Entry 5ECO (X-ray diffraction, 1.80 A resolution); this record covers chains A and B of the 3 polymer chains in the assembly.

== Chain A ==
Molecule: Jasmonic acid-amido synthetase JAR1
Organism: Arabidopsis thaliana
Notes: EC 6.3.2.-
Reference sequence: Q9SKE2 (JAR1_ARATH); residues 1-575 here = UniProt positions 1-575
Sequence (575 residues; each row starts with the number of its first residue):
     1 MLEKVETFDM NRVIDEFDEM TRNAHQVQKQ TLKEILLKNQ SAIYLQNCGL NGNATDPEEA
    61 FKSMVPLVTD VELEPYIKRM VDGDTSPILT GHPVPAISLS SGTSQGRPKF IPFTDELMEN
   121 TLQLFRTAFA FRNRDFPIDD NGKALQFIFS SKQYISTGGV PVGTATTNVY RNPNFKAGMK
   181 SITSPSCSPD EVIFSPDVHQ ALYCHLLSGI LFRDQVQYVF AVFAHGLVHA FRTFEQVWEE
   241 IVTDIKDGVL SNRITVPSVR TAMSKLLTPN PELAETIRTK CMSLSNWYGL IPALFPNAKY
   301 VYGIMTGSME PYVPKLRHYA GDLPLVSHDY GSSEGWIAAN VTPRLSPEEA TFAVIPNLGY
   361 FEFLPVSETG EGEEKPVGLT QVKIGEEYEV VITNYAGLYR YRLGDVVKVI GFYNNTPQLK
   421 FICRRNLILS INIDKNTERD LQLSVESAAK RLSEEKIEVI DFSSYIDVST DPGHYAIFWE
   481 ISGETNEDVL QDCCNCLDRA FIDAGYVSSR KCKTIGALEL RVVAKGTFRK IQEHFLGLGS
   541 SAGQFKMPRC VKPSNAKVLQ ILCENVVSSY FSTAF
Not modelled in the structure: 1-6
UniProt features mapped onto this chain:
  - binding site (ATP): Ser98, Met118, Thr121, Gly163, Asn168, Gly331 to Trp336, Lys557
  - binding site (jasmonate): Ser101, His328 to Gly331
  - binding site (an L-alpha-amino acid): Thr166 to Tyr170, Lys530 to His534
Ion coordination: Mg2+: Glu533 (together with leucine)
Ligand contacts:
  - JAA ({(1R,2R)-3-oxo-2-[(2Z)-pent-2-en-1-yl]cyclopentyl}acetic acid): Asn120, Thr121, Leu124, Phe125, Tyr170, Phe220, Val222, His328, Asp329, Tyr330, Gly331, Trp336, Gly537, Leu538
  - leucine (LEU): Thr164, Ala165, Thr166, Val169, Tyr170, Lys530, Glu533, His534

== Chain B ==
Molecule: Glutathione S-transferase U20
Organism: Arabidopsis thaliana
Notes: EC 2.5.1.18
Reference sequence: Q8L7C9 (GSTUK_ARATH); residue numbers follow UniProt; this construct covers 1-217
Sequence (223 residues; numbered -5 to 217; the number before each row is that of its first residue; numbers below 1 keep their minus sign (His-5 is residue -5)):
    -5 HHHHHHMANL PILLDYWPSM FGMRARVALR EKGVEFEYRE EDFSNKSPLL LQSNPIHKKI
    55 PVLVHNGKPV CESLNVVQYV DEAWPEKNPF FPSDPYGRAQ ARFWADFVDK KFTDAQFKVW
   115 GKKGEEQEAG KKEFIEAVKI LESELGDKPY FGGDSFGYVD ISLITFSSWF QAYEKFGNFS
   175 IESESPKLIA WAKRCMEKES VSKSLPDSEK IVAYAAEYRK NNL
Not modelled in the structure: -5 to 3
Differences from the reference sequence: expression tag (-5 to 0)
UniProt features mapped onto this chain:
  - binding site (glutathione): Ser13, Ile54, Ser67
Ligand contacts: glutathione (GSH): Ser13, Phe15, Phe37, Lys52, Lys53, Ile54, Pro55, Glu66, Ser67, Asp103

== Chain A / chain B interface ==
Contacting residue pairs (63):
  Leu37(A) - Tyr90(B)
  Leu37(A) - Lys142(B)  hydrogen bond (backbone-side chain)
  Lys38(A) - Leu139(B)
  Lys38(A) - Gly140(B)
  Lys38(A) - Asp141(B)  hydrogen bond (backbone-backbone)
  Lys38(A) - Lys142(B)  hydrogen bond (backbone-side chain)
  Asn39(A) - Asp141(B)  hydrogen bond (side chain-backbone)
  Asn39(A) - Lys142(B)
  Asn39(A) - Pro143(B)
  Gln40(A) - Pro86(B)
  Gln40(A) - Lys142(B)
  Gln40(A) - Gly146(B)  hydrogen bond (side chain-backbone)
  Gln40(A) - Gly147(B)
  Gln40(A) - Asp148(B)  hydrogen bond (backbone-backbone)
  Ser41(A) - Lys142(B)
  Ser41(A) - Pro143(B)
  Ser41(A) - Tyr144(B)
  Ser41(A) - Phe145(B)  hydrogen bond (side chain-backbone)
  Ser41(A) - Gly147(B)  hydrogen bond (side chain-backbone)
  Ser41(A) - Asp148(B)
  Ala42(A) - Pro143(B)  hydrophobic
  Ala42(A) - Asp148(B)
  Ile43(A) - Tyr144(B)  hydrophobic
  Ile43(A) - Asp148(B)
  Leu45(A) - Asp148(B)
  Gln46(A) - Asp148(B)  hydrogen bond (backbone-side chain)
  Gln46(A) - Ser149(B)  hydrogen bond
  Leu50(A) - Asp148(B)
  Asn51(A) - Pro86(B)
  Asn51(A) - Ser87(B)
  Asn51(A) - Asp88(B)
  Asn51(A) - Asp148(B)
  Gly52(A) - Asp88(B)
  Asn53(A) - Asp88(B)  hydrogen bond
  Asn53(A) - Tyr90(B)
  Arg79(A) - Arg188(B)
  Asp84(A) - Lys187(B)
  Asp84(A) - Glu191(B)
  Thr85(A) - Ala184(B)
  Thr85(A) - Lys187(B)
  Ser86(A) - Arg188(B)  hydrogen bond
  Pro87(A) - Pro143(B)
  Pro87(A) - Ala184(B)
  Pro87(A) - Trp185(B)  hydrophobic
  Pro87(A) - Arg188(B)  hydrogen bond (backbone-side chain)
  Ile88(A) - Pro143(B)
  Ile88(A) - Arg188(B)
  Thr90(A) - Asp141(B)  hydrogen bond
  Thr90(A) - Pro143(B)
  Gly91(A) - Asp141(B)  hydrogen bond (backbone-backbone)
  Gly91(A) - Lys142(B)
  Gly91(A) - Pro143(B)
  His92(A) - Glu136(B)  hydrogen bond (side chain-backbone)
  His92(A) - Leu139(B)
  His92(A) - Gly140(B)
  His92(A) - Asp141(B)
  His92(A) - Lys142(B)
  His92(A) - Lys181(B)
  Pro93(A) - Lys181(B)
  Pro93(A) - Ala184(B)  hydrophobic
  Val94(A) - Asp141(B)
  Thr114(A) - Asp141(B)  hydrogen bond
  Glu116(A) - Gly140(B)
Also at the interface, not in a pair above, chain A (30 interface residues in all): Leu36, Gly83, Pro95, Tyr395
Also at the interface, not in a pair above, chain B (26 interface residues in all): Gly91, Gln94, Glu138, Leu182

== Overview ==
Chain A and chain B form an interface of 30 and 26 residues respectively, with 17 hydrogen bonds. Polar
contacts include Leu37(A)-Lys142(B), Lys38(A)-Lys142(B) and Asn39(A)-Asp141(B). Chain A binds compound JAA and
leucine. Ligands of chain B: glutathione.
Chain A is Jasmonic acid-amido synthetase JAR1 and chain B is Glutathione S-transferase U20, both from
Arabidopsis thaliana; the structure, Crystal Structure of FIN219-FIP1 complex with JA, Leu and Mg, was
determined by X-ray diffraction, deposited together with 5ECH, 5ECI, 5ECK, 5ECL, 5ECM, 5ECN and 4 further
entries.
